PDB entry 7DW0 | X-ray diffraction, 1.81 A resolution | chains A and C

[Chain A]
Name: 3C-like proteinase
From: Severe acute respiratory syndrome coronavirus 2
Notes: EC 3.4.22.69
UniProtKB: P0DTD1 (R1AB_SARS2); residues 1-306 here correspond to UniProt positions 3264-3569 (UniProt number = residue number + 3263)
Amino-acid sequence (306 residues; row label = number of the first residue in the row):
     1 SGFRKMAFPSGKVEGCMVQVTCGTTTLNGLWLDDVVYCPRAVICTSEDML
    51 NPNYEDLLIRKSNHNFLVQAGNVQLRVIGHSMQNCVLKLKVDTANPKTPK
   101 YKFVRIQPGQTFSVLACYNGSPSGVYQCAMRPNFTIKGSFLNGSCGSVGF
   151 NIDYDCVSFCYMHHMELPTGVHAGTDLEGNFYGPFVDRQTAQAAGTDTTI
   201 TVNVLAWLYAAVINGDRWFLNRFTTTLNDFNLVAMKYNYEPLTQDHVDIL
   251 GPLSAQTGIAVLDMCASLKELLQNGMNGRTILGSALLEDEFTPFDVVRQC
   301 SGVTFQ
Disordered / not traced: 301-306
Construct notes: engineered mutation A41 (His3304 in P0DTD1)
Swiss-Prot annotation at these positions:
  - active site: C145 (Nucleophile)
  - site: Q306 (Cleavage)
  - cross-link (Glycyl lysine isopeptide (Lys-Gly)): K5 (interchain with G-Cter in ubiquitin), K90 (interchain with G-Cter in ubiquitin)
What the authors report for this chain:
  - binding site for nsp14/15 peptidyl substrate (chain C): T26, A41, F140, H163, R188, Q189, T190
  - mutagenesis - H41A: abolished catalytic activity (proposed by the authors, not directly observed)

[Chain C]
Name: nsp14/15 peptidyl substrate
UniProtKB: P0DTD1 (R1AB_SARS2); residues 297-316 here correspond to UniProt positions 6443-6462 (UniProt number = residue number + 6146)
Amino-acid sequence (20 residues; numbered 297 to 316; the number before each row is that of its first residue):
   297 NLWNTFTRLQSLENVAFNVV
Disordered / not traced: 297-300, 309-316
Swiss-Prot annotation at these positions:
  - site: Q306, S307 (Cleavage)

[Interface between chain A and chain C]
Pairs across the interface (42; chain A residue first):
  T24(A) - L308(C)
  T25(A) - S307(C)
  T25(A) - L308(C)
  T26(A) - S307(C)
  T26(A) - L308(C)  hydrogen bond (backbone-backbone)
  M49(A) - S307(C)
  L50(A) - F302(C)  hydrophobic
  N119(A) - L308(C)
  F140(A) - Q306(C)  hydrogen bond (backbone-side chain)
  L141(A) - Q306(C)
  N142(A) - R304(C)  hydrogen bond
  N142(A) - Q306(C)
  N142(A) - S307(C)
  G143(A) - Q306(C)  hydrogen bond (backbone-backbone)
  G143(A) - S307(C)  hydrogen bond (backbone-backbone)
  G143(A) - L308(C)
  S144(A) - Q306(C)  hydrogen bond (backbone-backbone)
  C145(A) - L305(C)
  C145(A) - Q306(C)  hydrogen bond (side chain-backbone)
  C145(A) - S307(C)  hydrogen bond (side chain-backbone)
  H163(A) - Q306(C)  hydrogen bond
  H164(A) - L305(C)
  H164(A) - Q306(C)  hydrogen bond (backbone-backbone)
  M165(A) - R304(C)
  M165(A) - L305(C)  hydrophobic
  M165(A) - Q306(C)
  E166(A) - T303(C)
  E166(A) - R304(C)  hydrogen bond (backbone-backbone)
  E166(A) - Q306(C)  hydrogen bond
  L167(A) - T303(C)
  P168(A) - T301(C)
  H172(A) - Q306(C)
  D187(A) - L305(C)
  R188(A) - T303(C)  hydrogen bond (backbone-side chain)
  Q189(A) - F302(C)
  Q189(A) - T303(C)
  Q189(A) - R304(C)  hydrogen bond
  Q189(A) - L305(C)  hydrogen bond (side chain-backbone)
  T190(A) - F302(C)
  T190(A) - T303(C)  hydrogen bond (backbone-backbone)
  A191(A) - T301(C)
  Q192(A) - T303(C)  hydrogen bond
Other interface residues (no listed pair), chain A (28 interface residues in all): L27, A41, Y54
From the paper, about this interface:
  - residue pairs: R188(A)-T303(C), T190(A)-T303(C) (hydrogen bond)
  - interface residues, chain A: T26(A), A41(A), F140(A), H163(A), Q189(A), T190(A)

[Summary]
The interface between chain A and chain C involves 28 residues on one side and 8 on the other; the contacts
include 17 hydrogen bonds. Polar pairs include F140(A)-Q306(C), N142(A)-R304(C) and C145(A)-Q306(C). The
authors report a contact between R188(A) and T303(C); a hydrogen bond between T190(A) and T303(C). The paper
reports a binding site for nsp14/15 peptidyl substrate (chain C) at T26(A), A41(A) and F140(A) among others;
H41A of chain A abolishes catalytic activity.
Chain A is 3C-like proteinase (Severe acute respiratory syndrome coronavirus 2) and chain C is nsp14/15
peptidyl substrate; the structure, SARS-CoV-2 Mpro mutant (H41A) in complex with nsp14|15 peptidyl substrate,
was determined by X-ray diffraction, deposited together with 7DVP, 7DVW, 7DVX, 7DVY and 7DW6.
